Entry 3CCM (X-ray diffraction, 2.55 A resolution); this record covers chains Q and 0 of the 31 polymer chains in the assembly.

== Chain Q ==
Name: 50S ribosomal protein L21e
Organism: Haloarcula marismortui
UniProtKB: P12734 (RL21_HALMA); residues 0-95 here correspond to UniProt positions 1-96 (UniProt number = residue number + 1)
Chain sequence (96 residues; each row starts with the number of its first residue; numbering starts at 0):
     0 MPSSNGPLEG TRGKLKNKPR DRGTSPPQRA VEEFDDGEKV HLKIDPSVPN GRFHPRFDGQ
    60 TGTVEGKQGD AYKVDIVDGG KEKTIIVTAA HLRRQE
Disordered / not traced: 0
Ion coordination: Na+: Asp-20, Gly-22, Ser-24, Ser-46

== Chain 0 ==
Molecule: 23S ribosomal RNA
Organism: Haloarcula marismortui
Notes: engineered mutation(s): G2099A, G2611U
Sequence (2923 nucleotides; row label = number of the first residue in the row):
     1 GUUGGCUACU AUGCCAGCUG GUGGAUUGCU CGGCUCAGGC GCUGAUGAAG GACGUGCCAA
    61 GCUGCGAUAA GCUGUGGGGA GCCGCACGGA GGCGAAGAAC CACAGAUUUC CGAAUGAGAA
   121 UCUCUCUAAC AAUUGCUUCG CGCAAUGAGG AACCCCGAGA ACUGAAACAU CUCAGUAUCG
   181 GGAGGAACAG AAAACGCAAC GUGAUGUCGU UAGUAACCGC GAGUGAACGC GAUACAGCCC
   241 AAACCGAAGC CCUCACGGGC AAUGUGGUGU CAGGGCUACC UCUCAUCAGC CGACCGUCUU
   301 CACGAAGUCU CUUGGAAUAG AGCGUGAUAC AGGGUGACAA CCCCGUACUG AAGACCAGUA
   361 CGCUGUGCGG UAGUGCCAGA GUAGCGGGGG UUGGAUAUCC CUCGCGAAUA ACGCAGGCAU
   421 CGACUGCGAA GGCUAAACAC AACCUGAGAC CGAUAGUGAA CAAGUAGUGU GAACGAACGC
   481 UGCAAAGUAC CCUCAGAAGG GAGGCGAAAU AGAGCAUGAA AUCAGUUGGC GAUCGAGCGA
   541 CAGGGCAUAC AAGGUCCCUU GACGAAUGAC CGAGACGCGA GUCUCCAGUA AGACUCACGG
   601 GAAGCCGAUG UUCUGUCGUA CGUUUUGAAA AACGAGCCAG GGAGUGUGUC UGUAUGGCAA
   661 GUCUAACCGG AGUAUCCGGG GAGGCACAGG GAAACCGACA UGGCCGCAGG GCUUUGCCCG
   721 AGGGCCGCCG UCUUCAAGGG CGGGGAGCCA UGUGGACACG ACCCGAAUCC GGACGAUCUA
   781 CGCAUGGACA AGAUGAAGCG UGCCGAAAGG CACGUGGAAG UCUGUUAGAG UUGGUGUCCU
   841 ACAAUACCCU CUCGUGAUCU AUGUGUAGGG GUGAAAGGCC CAUCGAGUCC GGCAACAGCU
   901 GGUUCCAAUC GAAACAUGUC GAAGCAUGAC CUCCGCCGAG GUAGUCUGUG AGGUAGAGCG
   961 ACCGAUUGGU GUGUCCGCCU CCGAGAGGAG UCGGCACACC UGUCAAACUC CAAACUUACA
  1021 GACGCUGUUU GACGCGGGGA UUCCGGUGCG CGGGGUAAGC CUGUGUACCA GGAGGGGAAC
  1081 AACCCAGAGA UAGGUUAAGG UCCCCAAGUG UGGAUUAAGU GUAAUCCUCU GAAGGUGGUC
  1141 UCGAGCCCUA GACAGCCGGG AGGUGAGCUU AGAAGCAGCU ACCCUCUAAG AAAAGCGUAA
  1201 CAGCUUACCG GCCGAGGUUU GAGGCGCCCA AAAUGAUCGG GACUCAAAUC CACCACCGAG
  1261 ACCUGUCCGU ACCACUCAUA CUGGUAAUCG AGUAGAUUGG CGCUCUAAUU GGAUGGAAGC
  1321 AGGGGCGAGA GCUCCUGUGG ACCGAUUAGU GACGAAAAUC CUGGCCAUAG UAGCAGCGAU
  1381 AGUCGGGUGA GAACCCCGAC GGCCUAAUGG AUAAGGGUUC CUCAGCACUG CUGAUCAGCU
  1441 GAGGGUUAGC CGGUCCUAAG UCUCACCGCA ACUCGACUGA GACGAAAUGG GAAACAGGUU
  1501 AAUAUUCCUG UGCCAUCAUG CAGUGAAAGU UGACGCCCUG GGGUCGAUCA CGCCGGGCAU
  1561 UCGCCCGGUC GAACCGUCCA ACUCCGUGGA AGCCGUAAUG GCAGGAAGCG GACGAACGGC
  1621 GGCAUAGGGA AACGUGAUUC AACCUGGGGC CCAUGAAAAG ACGAGCAUGA UGUCCGUACC
  1681 GAGAACCGAC ACAGGUGUCC AUGGCGGCGA AAGCCAAGGC CUGUCGGGAG CAACCAACGU
  1741 UAGGGAAUUC GGCAAGUUAG UCCCGUACCU UCGGAAGAAG GGAUGCCUGC UCCGGAACGG
  1801 AGCAGGUCGC AGUGACUCGG AAGCUCGGAC UGUCUAGUAA CAACAUAGGU GACCGCAAAU
  1861 CCGCAAGGAC UCGUACGGUC ACUGAAUCCU GCCCAGUGCA GGUAUCUGAA CACCUCGUAC
  1921 AAGAGGACGA AGGACCUGUC AACGGCGGGG GUAACUAUGA CCCUCUUAAG GUAGCGUAGU
  1981 ACCUUGCCGC AUCAGUAGCG GCUUGCAUGA AUGGAUUAAC CAGAGCUUCA CUGUCCCAAC
  2041 GUUGGGCCCG GUGAACUGUA CAUUCCAGUG CGGAGUCUGG AGACACCCAG GGGGAAGCAA
  2101 AGACCCUAUG GAGCUUUACU GCAGGCUGUC GCUGAGACGU GGUCGCCGAU GUGCAGCAUA
  2161 GGUAGGAGUC GUUACAGAGG UACCCGCGCU AGCGGGCCAC CCAGACAACA GUGAAAUACU
  2221 ACCCGUCGGU GACUGCGACU CUCACUCCGG GAGGAGGACA CCGAUAGCCG GGCAGUUUGA
  2281 CUGGGGCGGU ACGCGCUCGA AAAGAUAUCG AGCGCGCCCU AUGGUCAUCU CAGCCGGGAC
  2341 AGAGACCCGG CGAAGAGUGC AAGAGCAAAA GAUGACUUGA CAGUGUUCUU CCCAACGAGG
  2401 AACGCUGACG CGAAAGCGUG GUCUAGCGAA CCAAUUAGCC UGCUUGAUGC GGGCAAUUGA
  2461 UGACAGAAAA GCUACCCUAG GGAUAACAGA GUCGUCACUC GCAAGAGCAC AUAUCGACCG
  2521 AGUGGCUUGC UACCUCGAUG UCGGUUCCCU CCAUCCUGCC CGUGCAGAAG CGGGCAAGGG
  2581 UGAGGUUGUU CGCCUAUUAA AGGAGGUCGU UAGCUGGGUU UAGACCGUCG UGAGACAGGU
  2641 CGGCUGCUAU CUACUGGGUG UGUAAUGGUG UCUGACAAGA ACGACCGUAU AGUACGAGAG
  2701 GAACUACGGU UGGUGGCCAC UGGUGUACCG GUUGUUCGAG AGAGCACGUG CCGGGUAGCC
  2761 ACGCCACACG GGGUAAGAGC UGAACGCAUC UAAGCUCGAA ACCCACUUGG AAAAGAGACA
  2821 CCGCCGAGGU CCCGCGUACA AGACGCGGUC GAUAGACUCG GGGUGUGCGC GUCGAGGUAA
  2881 CGAGACGUUA AGCCCACGAG CACUAACAGA CCAAAGCCAU CAU
Disordered / not traced: 1-9, 126-127, 715, 971-998, 1560, 1952-1963, 2137-2236, 2339-2343, 2665-2666, 2915-2923
Modified positions: 1MA (6-hydro-1-methyladenosine-5'-monophosphate) at position 628, OMU (o2'-methyluridine 5'-monophosphate) at position 2587, OMG (o2'-methylguanosine-5'-monophosphate) at position 2588, UR3 (3-methyluridine-5'-monophoshate) at position 2619, PSU (pseudouridine-5'-monophosphate) at position 2621
Ion coordination: Mg2+ site 1 near G28 (its only coordinating residue here); Na+ site 1: C40, G41, C443; Na+ site 2: G56, G61; Sr2+ site 1: C85, A86, C87 (shared with 1 residue of chain T); Sr2+ site 2: C85 (shared with 1 residue of chain T); Na+ site 3: U107, U108; Mg2+ site 2 near U115 (its only coordinating residue here); Na+ site 4: C130, U146; Na+ site 5: C141, G142; Sr2+ site 3: G147, A183 (shared with 1 residue of chain M); K+ site 1: C162, U163, U172; Mg2+ site 3: C162, U2276; 55 more Na+ sites not listed; 64 more Mg2+ sites not listed; 64 more Sr2+ sites not listed; 1 more K+ sites not listed

== Chain Q / chain 0 interface ==
Pairs across the interface (110; chain Q residue first):
  Pro-1(Q) / G2299(0)  base contact
  Pro-1(Q) / A2300(0)  base contact
  Pro-1(Q) / U2306(0)  phosphate contact
  Pro-1(Q) / A2307(0)  phosphate contact
  Ser-2(Q) / C2296(0)  hydrogen bond to the base
  Ser-2(Q) / U2297(0)  hydrogen bond to the base
  Ser-2(Q) / C2298(0)  base contact
  Ser-3(Q) / G2295(0)  base contact
  Ser-3(Q) / C2296(0)  hydrogen bond to the phosphate
  Asn-4(Q) / G2295(0)  hydrogen bond to the phosphate
  Asn-4(Q) / C2296(0)  phosphate contact
  Asn-4(Q) / U2390(0)  sugar contact
  Gly-5(Q) / G2295(0)  hydrogen bond to the phosphate
  Gly-5(Q) / C2296(0)  hydrogen bond to the phosphate
  Gly-5(Q) / U2424(0)  sugar contact
  Pro-6(Q) / C2296(0)  phosphate contact
  Pro-6(Q) / U2424(0)  sugar contact
  Leu-7(Q) / C2296(0)  hydrogen bond to the phosphate
  Leu-7(Q) / U2297(0)  phosphate contact
  Leu-7(Q) / G2363(0)  base contact
  Leu-7(Q) / C2423(0)  sugar contact
  Leu-7(Q) / U2424(0)  sugar contact
  Glu-8(Q) / C2296(0)  hydrogen bond to the phosphate
  Glu-8(Q) / U2297(0)  phosphate contact
  Gly-9(Q) / U2297(0)  hydrogen bond to the phosphate
  Thr-10(Q) / U2297(0)  phosphate contact
  Arg-11(Q) / A1007(0)  hydrogen bond to the phosphate
  Arg-11(Q) / C1008(0)  salt bridge to the phosphate
  Arg-11(Q) / U2297(0)  hydrogen bond to the phosphate
  Arg-11(Q) / C2298(0)  salt bridge to the phosphate
  Arg-11(Q) / G2363(0)  hydrogen bond to the phosphate
  Arg-11(Q) / A2364(0)  salt bridge to the phosphate
  Gly-12(Q) / G953(0)  phosphate contact
  Lys-13(Q) / G953(0)  phosphate contact
  Lys-13(Q) / G2304(0)  salt bridge to the phosphate
  Leu-14(Q) / A2364(0)  hydrogen bond to the sugar
  Leu-14(Q) / G2365(0)  sugar contact
  Lys-15(Q) / U1009(0)  salt bridge to the phosphate
  Lys-15(Q) / A2364(0)  salt bridge to the phosphate
  Lys-15(Q) / G2365(0)  phosphate contact
  Asn-16(Q) / G2365(0)  hydrogen bond to the phosphate
  Pro-18(Q) / C1010(0)  phosphate contact
  Arg-21(Q) / A2353(0)  hydrogen bond to the phosphate
  Arg-21(Q) / A2354(0)  salt bridge to the phosphate
  Arg-21(Q) / C2366(0)  phosphate contact
  Gly-22(Q) / C2366(0)  hydrogen bond to the phosphate
  Gly-22(Q) / A2367(0)  phosphate contact
  Thr-23(Q) / C2366(0)  hydrogen bond to the phosphate
  Thr-23(Q) / A2367(0)  hydrogen bond to the phosphate
  Lys-38(Q) / C1019(0)  hydrogen bond to the phosphate
  Lys-38(Q) / A1020(0)  salt bridge to the phosphate
  His-40(Q) / U949(0)  hydrogen bond to the base
  His-40(Q) / G950(0)  sugar contact
  Lys-42(Q) / A951(0)  phosphate contact
  Lys-42(Q) / G952(0)  phosphate contact
  Pro-45(Q) / G2365(0)  sugar contact
  Ser-46(Q) / G2365(0)  phosphate contact
  Ser-46(Q) / C2366(0)  hydrogen bond to the phosphate
  Ser-46(Q) / A2370(0)  hydrogen bond to the base
  Pro-48(Q) / A2370(0)  base contact
  Asn-49(Q) / C2403(0)  phosphate contact
  Gly-50(Q) / A2402(0)  hydrogen bond to the phosphate
  Gly-50(Q) / C2403(0)  hydrogen bond to the phosphate
  Arg-51(Q) / A2402(0)  hydrogen bond to the sugar
  His-53(Q) / C2388(0)  sugar contact
  His-53(Q) / U2389(0)  sugar contact
  Arg-55(Q) / G2304(0)  hydrogen bond to the phosphate
  Arg-55(Q) / A2305(0)  salt bridge to the phosphate
  Arg-55(Q) / U2389(0)  phosphate contact
  Arg-55(Q) / U2390(0)  salt bridge to the phosphate
  Arg-55(Q) / C2392(0)  sugar contact
  Phe-56(Q) / C2388(0)  phosphate contact
  Phe-56(Q) / U2389(0)  phosphate contact
  Asp-57(Q) / A951(0)  sugar contact
  Asp-57(Q) / A2303(0)  sugar contact
  Gly-58(Q) / G950(0)  hydrogen bond to the base
  Gly-58(Q) / A951(0)  sugar contact
  Gly-58(Q) / A1018(0)  sugar contact
  Gln-59(Q) / A1018(0)  hydrogen bond to the sugar
  Thr-60(Q) / A1018(0)  hydrogen bond to the base
  Thr-60(Q) / C1019(0)  sugar contact
  Gln-67(Q) / G2385(0)  base contact
  Gln-67(Q) / U2386(0)  hydrogen bond to the base
  Gln-67(Q) / C2403(0)  hydrogen bond to the base
  Gln-67(Q) / G2404(0)  phosphate contact
  Gly-68(Q) / G2404(0)  phosphate contact
  Asp-69(Q) / G2404(0)  hydrogen bond to the phosphate
  Ala-70(Q) / C2403(0)  sugar contact
  Ala-70(Q) / G2404(0)  phosphate contact
  Asp-77(Q) / C2392(0)  hydrogen bond to the sugar
  Asp-77(Q) / C2393(0)  sugar contact
  Gly-78(Q) / C2393(0)  sugar contact
  Gly-79(Q) / C2393(0)  hydrogen bond to the phosphate
  Gly-79(Q) / A2394(0)  phosphate contact
  Lys-80(Q) / C2393(0)  phosphate contact
  Lys-80(Q) / A2394(0)  hydrogen bond to the phosphate
  Lys-80(Q) / A2395(0)  salt bridge to the phosphate
  Lys-82(Q) / C2388(0)  phosphate contact
  Lys-82(Q) / U2389(0)  salt bridge to the phosphate
  Lys-82(Q) / C2392(0)  hydrogen bond to the phosphate
  Lys-82(Q) / C2393(0)  salt bridge to the phosphate
  Thr-83(Q) / U2387(0)  hydrogen bond to the sugar
  Thr-83(Q) / C2388(0)  hydrogen bond to the phosphate
  Ile-85(Q) / U2387(0)  sugar contact
  Ile-85(Q) / C2403(0)  sugar contact
  Gln-94(Q) / G948(0)  base contact
  Gln-94(Q) / U949(0)  hydrogen bond to the base
  Gln-94(Q) / C1019(0)  hydrogen bond to the base
  Glu-95(Q) / G948(0)  hydrogen bond to the sugar
  Glu-95(Q) / U949(0)  hydrogen bond to the sugar
Also at the interface, not in a pair above, chain Q (54 interface residues in all): Lys-17, Lys-72, Glu-81, Ile-84, Arg-93
Also at the interface, not in a pair above, chain 0 (52 interface residues in all): G2310, A2311, G2418, U2422, A2425

== Overview ==
Chain Q and chain 0 form an interface of 54 and 52 residues respectively; the contacts include 42 hydrogen
bonds and 13 salt bridges. Polar pairs include Ser-2(Q)/C2296(0), Ser-2(Q)/U2297(0) and His-40(Q)/U949(0).
G147(0) and A183(0) coordinate Sr2+ site 3.
Here chain Q is 50S ribosomal protein L21e and chain 0 is 23S ribosomal RNA, both from Haloarcula marismortui.
Entry 3CCM (Structure of Anisomycin resistant 50S Ribosomal Subunit: 23S rRNA mutation G2611U) was determined
by X-ray diffraction, deposited together with 3CC2, 3CC4, 3CC7, 3CCE, 3CCJ, 3CCL and 6 further entries.
